PDB entry 9KHY | electron microscopy, 3.40 A resolution | chains G and B of the 30 polymer chains in the assembly

# Chain G (and B)
Molecule: Tail tube protein
From: Escherichia phage Mu
Notes: chain B of this document is another copy of the same molecule, construct and numbering; everything in this record applies to it too
UniProtKB: P79679 (TUBE_BPMU); numbering as in UniProt (aligned over 1-118)
Sequence (118 residues; each row starts with the number of its first residue):
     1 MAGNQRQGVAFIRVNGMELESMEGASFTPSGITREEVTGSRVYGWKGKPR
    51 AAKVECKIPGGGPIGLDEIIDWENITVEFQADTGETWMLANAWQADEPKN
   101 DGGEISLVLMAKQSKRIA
Unresolved in the structure: 1

# Chain G / chain B interface
Pairs across the interface (8):
  Tyr43(G) - Asn4(B)
  Tyr43(G) - Arg6(B)  hydrogen bond (backbone-side chain)
  Gly44(G) - Asn4(B)
  Trp45(G) - Asn4(B)
  Trp45(G) - Arg6(B)  hydrogen bond (backbone-backbone)
  Lys46(G) - Gly8(B)
  Gly47(G) - Gly8(B)
  Gly47(G) - Val9(B)
Interface residues without a listed pair, chain G (6 interface residues in all): Pro49
Interface residues without a listed pair, chain B (6 interface residues in all): Gln5, Gln7

# Summary
The chain G/chain B interface involves 6 residues from each chain; the contacts include 2 hydrogen bonds.
Among the polar pairs are Tyr43(G)-Arg6(B) and Trp45(G)-Arg6(B).
Both chains are Tail tube protein (Escherichia phage Mu). Entry 9KHY (Terminator and trunk structure of
Escherichia phage Mu) was determined by electron microscopy together with 9LJ8, 9JOD, 9KHX, 9KI1 and 9KNU from
the same study.
